PDB entry 1CK0 | X-ray diffraction, 2.50 A resolution | chains L and H

== Chain L ==
Name: Protein (IGG1-kappa antibody 131 (light chain))
Source organism: Mus musculus
Notes: fragment: fab; antibody fragment or engineered binder
Sequence (216 residues; numbered 1 to 210 plus 6 insertion-coded residues; the number before each row is that of its first residue; a row labelled like 31A-31F holds insertion residues (31A, then the next letters in order)):
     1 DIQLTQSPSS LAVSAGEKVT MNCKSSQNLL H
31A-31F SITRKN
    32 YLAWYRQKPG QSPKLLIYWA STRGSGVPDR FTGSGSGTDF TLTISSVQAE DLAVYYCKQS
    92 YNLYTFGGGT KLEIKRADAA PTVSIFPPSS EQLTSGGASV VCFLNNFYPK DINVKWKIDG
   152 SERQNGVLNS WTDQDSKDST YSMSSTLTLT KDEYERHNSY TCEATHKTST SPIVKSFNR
Disulfides: Cys-23/Cys-88, Cys-133/Cys-193

== Chain H ==
Name: Protein (IGG1-kappa antibody 131 (heavy chain))
Source organism: Mus musculus
Notes: fragment: fab; antibody fragment or engineered binder
Sequence (219 residues; each row starts with the number of its first residue; a row labelled like 52A-52C holds insertion residues (52A, then the next letters in order)):
     1 QVQLQESGGG LVQPRGSLKL SCAASGFTFN TDAMNWVRQA PGKGLEWVAR IR
52A-52C SKG
    53 FNFATYYADS VRDRFTISRD DSQSMLYLQM NNLKTEDTGI YYCVRGRDGE AMDYWGQGTT
   113 LTVSSAKTTP PSVYPLAPGS AAQTNSMVTL GCLVKGYFPE PVTVTWNSGS LSSGVHTFPA
   173 VLQSDLYTLS SSVTVPSSPR PSETVTCNVA HPASSTKVDK KIVN
Unresolved in the structure: 131-138
Disulfides: Cys-22/Cys-95, Cys-144/Cys-199

== Chain L / chain H interface ==
Residue-residue contacts (64):
  Tyr-36(L) with Ala-103(H); Met-104(H), hydrogen bond (side chain-backbone); Trp-107(H)
  Gln-38(L) with Gln-39(H), hydrogen bond; Tyr-94(H), hydrogen bond
  Ser-43(L) with Gly-108(H), hydrogen bond (side chain-backbone); Gln-109(H)
  Pro-44(L) with Leu-45(H), hydrophobic; Trp-107(H)
  Leu-46(L) with Met-104(H)
  Tyr-49(L) with Glu-102(H); Ala-103(H), hydrophobic
  Trp-50(L) with Gly-101(H), hydrogen bond (side chain-backbone)
  Tyr-87(L) with Gln-39(H); Gly-44(H); Leu-45(H), hydrophobic
  Lys-89(L) with Met-104(H)
  Leu-94(L) with Trp-47(H), hydrophobic; Tyr-58(H), hydrophobic
  Tyr-95(L) with Asn-35(H); Trp-47(H)
  Phe-97(L) with Leu-45(H), hydrophobic; Trp-47(H); Trp-107(H), hydrophobic
  Ser-115(L) with Thr-141(H)
  Phe-117(L) with Leu-128(H); Ala-129(H); Pro-130(H); Thr-141(H)
  Ser-120(L) with Tyr-126(H); Pro-127(H)
  Glu-122(L) with Tyr-126(H); Pro-127(H); Lys-212(H), salt bridge
  Gln-123(L) with Tyr-126(H); Lys-147(H)
  Ser-126(L) with Tyr-126(H)
  Ser-130(L) with Leu-145(H); Lys-147(H), hydrogen bond
  Val-132(L) with Leu-128(H), hydrophobic
  Phe-134(L) with Gly-143(H); Phe-170(H), hydrophobic; Ser-182(H); Ser-184(H)
  Asn-136(L) with His-168(H), hydrogen bond; Phe-170(H); Ser-184(H), hydrogen bond
  Asn-137(L) with His-168(H), hydrogen bond
  Leu-159(L) with Val-173(H), hydrophobic; Gln-175(H); Thr-180(H)
  Asn-160(L) with Val-173(H)
  Ser-161(L) with Phe-170(H); Pro-171(H), hydrogen bond (side chain-backbone); Val-173(H)
  Trp-162(L) with Pro-171(H)
  Thr-163(L) with Thr-169(H); Phe-170(H)
  Ser-173(L) with His-168(H), hydrogen bond; Phe-170(H)
  Met-174(L) with Phe-170(H)
  Ser-175(L) with Phe-170(H); Ser-182(H), hydrogen bond
  Thr-179(L) with Lys-147(H), hydrogen bond
Also at the interface, not in a pair above, chain L (35 interface residues in all): Tyr-32, Gln-42, Pro-118
Also at the interface, not in a pair above, chain H (41 interface residues in all): Val-37, Lys-43, Glu-46, Arg-50, Gly-98, Val-125, Leu-142, Ser-183

== Overview ==
Chain L and chain H form an interface of 35 and 41 residues respectively; the contacts include 13 hydrogen
bonds and 1 salt bridge. Among the polar pairs are Glu-122(L)/Lys-212(H), Tyr-36(L)/Met-104(H) and
Gln-38(L)/Gln-39(H).
Here chain L is Protein (IGG1-kappa antibody 131 (light chain)) and chain H is Protein (IGG1-kappa antibody
131 (heavy chain)), both from Mus musculus. Entry 1CK0 (Anti-anti-idiotypic antibody against human angiotensin
II, unliganded form) was determined by X-ray diffraction.
